3PMN - chains A and C of the 4 polymer chains in the assembly; structure by X-ray diffraction, 2.20 A resolution.

[Chain A]
Name: DNA polymerase lambda
From: Homo sapiens
Notes: EC 2.7.7.7, 4.2.99.-
Reference sequence: Q9UGP5 (DPOLL_HUMAN); numbering as in UniProt; present here: 242-464, 470-575
Chain sequence (329 residues; each row starts with the number of its first residue; note: 5 numbers in that range are skipped by the numbering (no residue carries them; nothing is unmodelled there)):
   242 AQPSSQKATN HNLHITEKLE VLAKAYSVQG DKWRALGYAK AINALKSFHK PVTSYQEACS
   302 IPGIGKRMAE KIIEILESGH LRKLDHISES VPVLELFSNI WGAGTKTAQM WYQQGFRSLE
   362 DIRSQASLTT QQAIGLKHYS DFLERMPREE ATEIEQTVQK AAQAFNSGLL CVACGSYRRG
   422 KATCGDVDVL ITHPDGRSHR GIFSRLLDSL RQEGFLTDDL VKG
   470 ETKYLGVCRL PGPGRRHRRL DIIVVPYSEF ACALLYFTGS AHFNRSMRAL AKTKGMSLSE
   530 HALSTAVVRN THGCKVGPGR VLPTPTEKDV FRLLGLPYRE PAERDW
Disordered / not traced: 242-248, 537-546

[Chain C]
Molecule: 6-nt DNA strand
Sequence (6 nucleotides; row label = number of the first residue in the row):
     1 CAGTAG

[Chain A / chain C interface]
Pairs across the interface - 19 pairs, chain A then chain C:
  Ile-341(A) / DA5(C)  phosphate contact
  Trp-342(A) / DA5(C)  hydrogen bond to the phosphate
  Trp-342(A) / DG6(C)  hydrogen bond to the phosphate
  Gly-343(A) / DT4(C)  phosphate contact
  Gly-343(A) / DA5(C)  hydrogen bond to the phosphate
  Ala-344(A) / DT4(C)  phosphate contact
  Ala-344(A) / DA5(C)  phosphate contact
  Gly-345(A) / DT4(C)  hydrogen bond to the phosphate
  Thr-346(A) / DT4(C)  phosphate contact
  Lys-347(A) / DG3(C)  phosphate contact
  Lys-347(A) / DT4(C)  hydrogen bond to the phosphate
  Thr-348(A) / DG3(C)  phosphate contact
  Thr-348(A) / DT4(C)  hydrogen bond to the phosphate
  Asp-429(A) / DG6(C)  phosphate contact
  Leu-474(A) / DG6(C)  sugar contact
  Arg-488(A) / DG6(C)  salt bridge to the phosphate
  Asp-490(A) / DG6(C)  phosphate contact
  Tyr-505(A) / DG6(C)  hydrogen bond to the base
  Phe-506(A) / DG6(C)  phosphate contact
Other interface residues (no listed pair), chain A (15 interface residues in all): Glu-529

[Summary]
The interface between chain A and chain C involves 15 residues on one side and 4 on the other, with 7 hydrogen
bonds and 1 salt bridge. Among the polar pairs are Tyr-505(A)/DG6(C), Trp-342(A)/DA5(C) and Trp-342(A)/DG6(C).
Here chain A is DNA polymerase lambda (Homo sapiens) and chain C is a 6-nt DNA strand. Entry 3PMN (ternary
crystal structure of polymerase lambda variant with a GT mispair at the primer terminus with ...) was
determined by X-ray diffraction, deposited together with 3PNC and 3PML.
